3J97 - chains E and F of the 13 polymer chains in the assembly; structure by electron microscopy, 7.80 A resolution (low resolution: residue-level contacts below are approximate; hydrogen-bond / salt-bridge calls are withheld).

== Chain E (and F) ==
Name: Vesicle-fusing ATPase
From: Cricetulus griseus
Notes: EC 3.6.4.6; chain F of this document is another copy of the same molecule, construct and numbering; everything in this record applies to it too
UniProt: P18708 (NSF_CRIGR); residue numbers follow UniProt; this construct covers 1-744
Sequence (747 residues; each row starts with the number of its first residue; numbers below 1 keep their minus sign (Gly-2 is residue -2)):
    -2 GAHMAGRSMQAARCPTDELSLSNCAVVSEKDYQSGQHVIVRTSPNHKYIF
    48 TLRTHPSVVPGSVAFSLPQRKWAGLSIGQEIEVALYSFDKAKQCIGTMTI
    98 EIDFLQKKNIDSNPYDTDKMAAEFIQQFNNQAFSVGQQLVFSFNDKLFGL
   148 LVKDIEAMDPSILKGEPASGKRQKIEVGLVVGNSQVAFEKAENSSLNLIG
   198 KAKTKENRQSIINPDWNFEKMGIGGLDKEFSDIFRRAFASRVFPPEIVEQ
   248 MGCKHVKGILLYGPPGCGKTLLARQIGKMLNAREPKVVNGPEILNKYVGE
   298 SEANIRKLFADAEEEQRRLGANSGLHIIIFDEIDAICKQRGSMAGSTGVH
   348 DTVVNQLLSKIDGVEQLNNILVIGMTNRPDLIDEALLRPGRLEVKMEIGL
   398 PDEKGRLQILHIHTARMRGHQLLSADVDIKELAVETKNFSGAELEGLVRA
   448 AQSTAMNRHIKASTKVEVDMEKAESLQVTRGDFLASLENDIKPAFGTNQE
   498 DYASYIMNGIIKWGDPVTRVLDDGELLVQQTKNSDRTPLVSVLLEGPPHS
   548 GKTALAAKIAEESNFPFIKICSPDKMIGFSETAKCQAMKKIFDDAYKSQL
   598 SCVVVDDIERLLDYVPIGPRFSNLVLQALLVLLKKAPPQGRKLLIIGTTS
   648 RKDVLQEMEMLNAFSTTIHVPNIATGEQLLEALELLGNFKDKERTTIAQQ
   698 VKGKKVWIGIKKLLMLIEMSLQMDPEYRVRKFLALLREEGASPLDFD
Disordered / not traced: -2 to 0, 156-168, 202-216, 331-346, 458-478, 495-496, 738-744 (chain F: -2 to 0, 156-168, 202-216, 331-346, 458-496, 738-744)
Sequence notes: expression tag (-2 to 0)
UniProt features mapped onto this chain:
  - binding site (ATP): Asn505 to Trp510, Pro545 to Leu552
  - binding site (Mg(2+)): Thr550
  - modified residue: Lys105 (N6-acetyllysine), Ser207 (Phosphoserine), Tyr259 (Phosphotyrosine), Ser569 (Phosphoserine)

== Chain E / chain F interface ==
Contacting residue pairs (70; chain E residue first):
  Arg232(E) - Ser450(F)
  Arg232(E) - Thr451(F)
  Arg232(E) - Ala452(F)
  Arg232(E) - Met453(F)
  Arg232(E) - Asn454(F)
  Arg233(E) - Arg446(F)
  Arg233(E) - Ala447(F)
  Arg233(E) - Ser450(F)
  Ala234(E) - Arg446(F)
  Ala236(E) - Met453(F)
  Ser237(E) - Arg446(F)
  Phe240(E) - Met453(F)
  Ile244(E) - Met453(F)
  Glu246(E) - His417(F)
  Gln247(E) - Arg413(F)
  Gln247(E) - Met414(F)
  Gln247(E) - His417(F)
  Met248(E) - Gln449(F)
  Gly249(E) - His410(F)
  Cys250(E) - Glu442(F)
  Cys250(E) - Arg446(F)
  Lys251(E) - Glu442(F)
  His252(E) - Arg446(F)
  Val253(E) - Arg446(F)
  Gly296(E) - Tyr294(F)
  Thr349(E) - Tyr294(F)
  Ser356(E) - Pro288(F)
  Pro386(E) - Ala439(F)
  Leu523(E) - Met720(F)
  Gln526(E) - Gln719(F)
  Gln527(E) - Glu715(F)
  Gln527(E) - Met716(F)
  Gln527(E) - Gln719(F)
  Ser531(E) - Glu715(F)
  Arg533(E) - Leu683(F)
  Arg533(E) - Asn685(F)
  Arg533(E) - Glu715(F)
  Thr534(E) - Leu711(F)
  Thr534(E) - Met712(F)
  Thr534(E) - Glu715(F)
  Pro535(E) - Met504(F)
  Cys582(E) - Gly575(F)
  Lys586(E) - Ile574(F)
  Lys586(E) - Gly575(F)
  Pro616(E) - Ile614(F)
  Pro616(E) - Arg617(F)
  Phe618(E) - Val612(F)
  Phe618(E) - Arg617(F)
  Asn620(E) - Asp610(F)
  Leu621(E) - Gly575(F)
  Leu621(E) - Phe576(F)
  Gln624(E) - Ile574(F)
  Gln624(E) - Arg607(F)
  Gln624(E) - Asp610(F)
  Ala625(E) - Ile574(F)
  Leu627(E) - Arg607(F)
  Val628(E) - Asp571(F)
  Val628(E) - Ile574(F)
  Glu654(E) - Pro613(F)
  Glu654(E) - Ile614(F)
  Met655(E) - Val612(F)
  Met655(E) - Ile614(F)
  Glu656(E) - Arg607(F)
  Glu656(E) - Arg648(F)
  Asn659(E) - Pro545(F)
  Asn659(E) - Lys709(F)
  Phe661(E) - Lys709(F)
  Ser662(E) - Met712(F)
  Ser662(E) - Met716(F)
  Thr663(E) - Met716(F)
Interface residues without a listed pair, chain E (53 interface residues in all): Val239, Glu243, Asn352, Asp532, Leu536, Arg617, Leu623, Lys631, Lys632, Ala633
Interface residues without a listed pair, chain F (45 interface residues in all): Glu289, Glu440, Arg455, His546, Pro570, Gly684, Lys708

== Summary ==
Chain E and chain F form an interface of 53 and 45 residues respectively. From UniProt: 14 ATP-binding
residues and Mg2+-binding residue Thr550(E) on chain E.
Both chains are Vesicle-fusing ATPase (Cricetulus griseus). Entry 3J97 (Structure of 20S supercomplex) was
determined by electron microscopy, deposited together with 3J94, 3J95, 3J96, 3J98 and 3J99.
